PDB entry 3CCQ | X-ray diffraction, 2.90 A resolution | chains 1 and 0 of the 31 polymer chains in the assembly

== Chain 1 ==
Molecule: 50S ribosomal protein L37e
From: Haloarcula marismortui
UniProtKB: P32410 (RL37_HALMA); residues 0-56 here correspond to UniProt positions 1-57 (UniProt number = residue number + 1)
Sequence (57 residues; each row starts with the number of its first residue; numbering starts at 0):
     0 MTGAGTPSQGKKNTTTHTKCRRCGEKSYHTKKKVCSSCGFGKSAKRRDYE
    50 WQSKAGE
Not modelled in the structure: 0
Bound ions: Sr2+ site 1: Lys-10, Asn-12 (shared with U862(0) of chain 0); Cd2+: Cys-19, Cys-22, Cys-34, Cys-37; Sr2+ site 2 near Asp-47 (its only coordinating residue here)

== Chain 0 ==
Molecule: 23S ribosomal RNA
From: Haloarcula marismortui
Notes: engineered mutation(s): G2099A, A2488U
Sequence (2923 nucleotides; row label = number of the first residue in the row):
     1 GUUGGCUACUAUGCCAGCUGGUGGAUUGCUCGGCUCAGGCGCUGAUGAAG
    51 GACGUGCCAAGCUGCGAUAAGCUGUGGGGAGCCGCACGGAGGCGAAGAAC
   101 CACAGAUUUCCGAAUGAGAAUCUCUCUAACAAUUGCUUCGCGCAAUGAGG
   151 AACCCCGAGAACUGAAACAUCUCAGUAUCGGGAGGAACAGAAAACGCAAC
   201 GUGAUGUCGUUAGUAACCGCGAGUGAACGCGAUACAGCCCAAACCGAAGC
   251 CCUCACGGGCAAUGUGGUGUCAGGGCUACCUCUCAUCAGCCGACCGUCUU
   301 CACGAAGUCUCUUGGAAUAGAGCGUGAUACAGGGUGACAACCCCGUACUG
   351 AAGACCAGUACGCUGUGCGGUAGUGCCAGAGUAGCGGGGGUUGGAUAUCC
   401 CUCGCGAAUAACGCAGGCAUCGACUGCGAAGGCUAAACACAACCUGAGAC
   451 CGAUAGUGAACAAGUAGUGUGAACGAACGCUGCAAAGUACCCUCAGAAGG
   501 GAGGCGAAAUAGAGCAUGAAAUCAGUUGGCGAUCGAGCGACAGGGCAUAC
   551 AAGGUCCCUUGACGAAUGACCGAGACGCGAGUCUCCAGUAAGACUCACGG
   601 GAAGCCGAUGUUCUGUCGUACGUUUUGAAAAACGAGCCAGGGAGUGUGUC
   651 UGUAUGGCAAGUCUAACCGGAGUAUCCGGGGAGGCACAGGGAAACCGACA
   701 UGGCCGCAGGGCUUUGCCCGAGGGCCGCCGUCUUCAAGGGCGGGGAGCCA
   751 UGUGGACACGACCCGAAUCCGGACGAUCUACGCAUGGACAAGAUGAAGCG
   801 UGCCGAAAGGCACGUGGAAGUCUGUUAGAGUUGGUGUCCUACAAUACCCU
   851 CUCGUGAUCUAUGUGUAGGGGUGAAAGGCCCAUCGAGUCCGGCAACAGCU
   901 GGUUCCAAUCGAAACAUGUCGAAGCAUGACCUCCGCCGAGGUAGUCUGUG
   951 AGGUAGAGCGACCGAUUGGUGUGUCCGCCUCCGAGAGGAGUCGGCACACC
  1001 UGUCAAACUCCAAACUUACAGACGCUGUUUGACGCGGGGAUUCCGGUGCG
  1051 CGGGGUAAGCCUGUGUACCAGGAGGGGAACAACCCAGAGAUAGGUUAAGG
  1101 UCCCCAAGUGUGGAUUAAGUGUAAUCCUCUGAAGGUGGUCUCGAGCCCUA
  1151 GACAGCCGGGAGGUGAGCUUAGAAGCAGCUACCCUCUAAGAAAAGCGUAA
  1201 CAGCUUACCGGCCGAGGUUUGAGGCGCCCAAAAUGAUCGGGACUCAAAUC
  1251 CACCACCGAGACCUGUCCGUACCACUCAUACUGGUAAUCGAGUAGAUUGG
  1301 CGCUCUAAUUGGAUGGAAGCAGGGGCGAGAGCUCCUGUGGACCGAUUAGU
  1351 GACGAAAAUCCUGGCCAUAGUAGCAGCGAUAGUCGGGUGAGAACCCCGAC
  1401 GGCCUAAUGGAUAAGGGUUCCUCAGCACUGCUGAUCAGCUGAGGGUUAGC
  1451 CGGUCCUAAGUCUCACCGCAACUCGACUGAGACGAAAUGGGAAACAGGUU
  1501 AAUAUUCCUGUGCCAUCAUGCAGUGAAAGUUGACGCCCUGGGGUCGAUCA
  1551 CGCCGGGCAUUCGCCCGGUCGAACCGUCCAACUCCGUGGAAGCCGUAAUG
  1601 GCAGGAAGCGGACGAACGGCGGCAUAGGGAAACGUGAUUCAACCUGGGGC
  1651 CCAUGAAAAGACGAGCAUGAUGUCCGUACCGAGAACCGACACAGGUGUCC
  1701 AUGGCGGCGAAAGCCAAGGCCUGUCGGGAGCAACCAACGUUAGGGAAUUC
  1751 GGCAAGUUAGUCCCGUACCUUCGGAAGAAGGGAUGCCUGCUCCGGAACGG
  1801 AGCAGGUCGCAGUGACUCGGAAGCUCGGACUGUCUAGUAACAACAUAGGU
  1851 GACCGCAAAUCCGCAAGGACUCGUACGGUCACUGAAUCCUGCCCAGUGCA
  1901 GGUAUCUGAACACCUCGUACAAGAGGACGAAGGACCUGUCAACGGCGGGG
  1951 GUAACUAUGACCCUCUUAAGGUAGCGUAGUACCUUGCCGCAUCAGUAGCG
  2001 GCUUGCAUGAAUGGAUUAACCAGAGCUUCACUGUCCCAACGUUGGGCCCG
  2051 GUGAACUGUACAUUCCAGUGCGGAGUCUGGAGACACCCAGGGGGAAGCAA
  2101 AGACCCUAUGGAGCUUUACUGCAGGCUGUCGCUGAGACGUGGUCGCCGAU
  2151 GUGCAGCAUAGGUAGGAGUCGUUACAGAGGUACCCGCGCUAGCGGGCCAC
  2201 CCAGACAACAGUGAAAUACUACCCGUCGGUGACUGCGACUCUCACUCCGG
  2251 GAGGAGGACACCGAUAGCCGGGCAGUUUGACUGGGGCGGUACGCGCUCGA
  2301 AAAGAUAUCGAGCGCGCCCUAUGGUCAUCUCAGCCGGGACAGAGACCCGG
  2351 CGAAGAGUGCAAGAGCAAAAGAUGACUUGACAGUGUUCUUCCCAACGAGG
  2401 AACGCUGACGCGAAAGCGUGGUCUAGCGAACCAAUUAGCCUGCUUGAUGC
  2451 GGGCAAUUGAUGACAGAAAAGCUACCCUAGGGAUAACUGAGUCGUCACUC
  2501 GCAAGAGCACAUAUCGACCGAGUGGCUUGCUACCUCGAUGUCGGUUCCCU
  2551 CCAUCCUGCCCGUGCAGAAGCGGGCAAGGGUGAGGUUGUUCGCCUAUUAA
  2601 AGGAGGUCGUGAGCUGGGUUUAGACCGUCGUGAGACAGGUCGGCUGCUAU
  2651 CUACUGGGUGUGUAAUGGUGUCUGACAAGAACGACCGUAUAGUACGAGAG
  2701 GAACUACGGUUGGUGGCCACUGGUGUACCGGUUGUUCGAGAGAGCACGUG
  2751 CCGGGUAGCCACGCCACACGGGGUAAGAGCUGAACGCAUCUAAGCUCGAA
  2801 ACCCACUUGGAAAAGAGACACCGCCGAGGUCCCGCGUACAAGACGCGGUC
  2851 GAUAGACUCGGGGUGUGCGCGUCGAGGUAACGAGACGUUAAGCCCACGAG
  2901 CACUAACAGACCAAAGCCAUCAU
Not modelled in the structure: 1-9, 126-127, 715, 971-998, 1560, 1952-1963, 2137-2236, 2339-2343, 2665-2666, 2915-2923
Modified / non-standard residues: 1MA (6-hydro-1-methyladenosine-5'-monophosphate) at position 628, OMU (o2'-methyluridine 5'-monophosphate) at position 2587, OMG (o2'-methylguanosine-5'-monophosphate) at position 2588, UR3 (3-methyluridine-5'-monophoshate) at position 2619, PSU (pseudouridine-5'-monophosphate) at position 2621
Bound ions: Na+ site 1 near U12 (its only coordinating residue here); Mg2+ site 1 near G28 (its only coordinating residue here); Na+ site 2: C40, G41, C443; Na+ site 3 near G56 (its only coordinating residue here); Sr2+ site 1: C85, A86 (shared with 1 residue of chain T); Na+ site 4 near U108 (its only coordinating residue here); Mg2+ site 2 near U115 (its only coordinating residue here); Na+ site 5: C130, U146; Na+ site 6 near C141 (its only coordinating residue here); Sr2+ site 2: G147, A183 (shared with 1 residue of chain M); Mg2+ site 3: C162, U2276; K+ site 1: C162, U163, U172; 56 more Na+ sites not listed; 67 more Mg2+ sites not listed; 58 more Sr2+ sites not listed; 1 more K+ sites not listed

== Chain 1 / chain 0 interface ==
Pairs across the interface (113; chain 1 residue first):
  Thr-1(1) with A1836(0), hydrogen bond to the sugar; G1837(0), hydrogen bond to the phosphate
  Gly-2(1) with U845(0), sugar contact; A1836(0), sugar contact; G1837(0), base contact
  Ala-3(1) with A882(0), sugar contact; A1836(0), hydrogen bond to the sugar; G1837(0), hydrogen bond to the base
  Gly-4(1) with U845(0), phosphate contact; A882(0), base contact; G1837(0), base contact
  Thr-5(1) with A843(0), sugar contact; U845(0), hydrogen bond to the phosphate; A882(0), base contact; G1688(0), sugar contact; G1694(0), hydrogen bond to the base
  Pro-6(1) with U845(0), phosphate contact; A846(0), phosphate contact; G1694(0), sugar contact; G1695(0), hydrogen bond to the sugar
  Ser-7(1) with C778(0), sugar contact; A1836(0), base contact
  Gln-8(1) with C1687(0), hydrogen bond to the sugar; G1688(0), sugar contact
  Gly-9(1) with C1687(0), hydrogen bond to the base; G1694(0), base contact; G1695(0), hydrogen bond to the base; U1696(0), sugar contact
  Lys-10(1) with U779(0), salt bridge to the phosphate; G1695(0), sugar contact
  Lys-11(1) with U777(0), base contact; C778(0), sugar contact; C881(0), hydrogen bond to the base; C1687(0), sugar contact
  Asn-12(1) with U777(0), hydrogen bond to the base; A1414(0), hydrogen bond to the sugar; G1415(0), sugar contact
  Thr-13(1) with U777(0), hydrogen bond to the base
  Thr-14(1) with G1415(0), hydrogen bond to the phosphate
  Thr-15(1) with U470(0), sugar contact; U777(0), base contact
  His-16(1) with U470(0), sugar contact; G471(0), hydrogen bond to the sugar; G775(0), salt bridge to the phosphate
  Thr-17(1) with A120(0), base contact
  Lys-18(1) with A120(0), hydrogen bond to the sugar; U121(0), base contact
  Cys-19(1) with U121(0), base contact
  Arg-20(1) with C111(0), hydrogen bond to the sugar; G112(0), salt bridge to the phosphate; A119(0), base contact; A120(0), salt bridge to the phosphate; U121(0), hydrogen bond to the base
  Arg-21(1) with G50(0), hydrogen bond to the base; G112(0), phosphate contact; A113(0), salt bridge to the phosphate
  Cys-22(1) with G51(0), hydrogen bond to the sugar
  Gly-23(1) with G51(0), sugar contact; U121(0), base contact
  Lys-25(1) with U470(0), phosphate contact; G471(0), salt bridge to the phosphate
  Ser-26(1) with G471(0), phosphate contact; A472(0), hydrogen bond to the phosphate
  Tyr-27(1) with A120(0), hydrogen bond to the phosphate
  His-28(1) with G775(0), salt bridge to the phosphate; A776(0), salt bridge to the phosphate
  Thr-29(1) with A120(0), hydrogen bond to the base
  Lys-30(1) with G863(0), salt bridge to the phosphate; U864(0), salt bridge to the phosphate
  Lys-31(1) with A776(0), salt bridge to the phosphate
  Lys-32(1) with A120(0), salt bridge to the phosphate
  Ser-35(1) with G471(0), hydrogen bond to the sugar; A472(0), sugar contact; C774(0), phosphate contact; G775(0), phosphate contact
  Ser-36(1) with A472(0), phosphate contact
  Phe-39(1) with A113(0), phosphate contact
  Lys-41(1) with U1473(0), sugar contact; C1474(0), phosphate contact
  Ser-42(1) with U1473(0), hydrogen bond to the base
  Ala-43(1) with A113(0), phosphate contact; A148(0), sugar contact
  Lys-44(1) with A148(0), salt bridge to the phosphate; G149(0), phosphate contact; G182(0), phosphate contact
  Arg-45(1) with A49(0), base contact; G50(0), base contact; G149(0), hydrogen bond to the phosphate
  Arg-46(1) with A472(0), hydrogen bond to the sugar; A473(0), salt bridge to the phosphate; A773(0), hydrogen bond to the sugar; C774(0), salt bridge to the phosphate
  Tyr-48(1) with C179(0), phosphate contact; G772(0), sugar contact; A773(0), hydrogen bond to the phosphate
  Glu-49(1) with U178(0), phosphate contact; C179(0), hydrogen bond to the phosphate
  Trp-50(1) with U178(0), phosphate contact; G771(0), base contact; G772(0), hydrogen bond to the sugar; A773(0), sugar contact; C890(0), hydrogen bond to the sugar; G891(0), sugar contact
  Gln-51(1) with A473(0), hydrogen bond to the phosphate
  Ser-52(1) with G891(0), sugar contact
  Lys-53(1) with G891(0), salt bridge to the phosphate; G892(0), salt bridge to the phosphate; C893(0), hydrogen bond to the phosphate; A894(0), salt bridge to the phosphate
  Ala-54(1) with A177(0), phosphate contact; U178(0), phosphate contact; G891(0), phosphate contact; G892(0), hydrogen bond to the phosphate
Interface residues without a listed pair, chain 0 (58 interface residues in all): A52, A114, G181, A844, U862, U883, A1413

== In short ==
The interface between chain 1 and chain 0 involves 47 residues on one side and 58 on the other, with 36
hydrogen bonds and 18 salt bridges. Polar pairs include Ala-3(1)/G1837(0), Thr-5(1)/G1694(0) and
Gly-9(1)/C1687(0). G147(0) and A183(0) coordinate Sr2+ site 2.
Here chain 1 is 50S ribosomal protein L37e and chain 0 is 23S ribosomal RNA, both from Haloarcula marismortui.
Entry 3CCQ (Structure of Anisomycin resistant 50S Ribosomal Subunit: 23S rRNA mutation A2488U) was determined
by X-ray diffraction (same publication as 3CC2, 3CC4, 3CC7, 3CCE, 3CCJ, 3CCL and 6 further entries).
